PDB entry 6FII | X-ray diffraction, 2.40 A resolution | chains A and F of the 6 polymer chains in the assembly

# Chain A
Name: Tubulin alpha-1B chain
Organism: Bos taurus
UniProt: P81947 (TBA1B_BOVIN); residue numbers follow UniProt; this construct covers 1-451
Amino-acid sequence (451 residues; each row starts with the number of its first residue):
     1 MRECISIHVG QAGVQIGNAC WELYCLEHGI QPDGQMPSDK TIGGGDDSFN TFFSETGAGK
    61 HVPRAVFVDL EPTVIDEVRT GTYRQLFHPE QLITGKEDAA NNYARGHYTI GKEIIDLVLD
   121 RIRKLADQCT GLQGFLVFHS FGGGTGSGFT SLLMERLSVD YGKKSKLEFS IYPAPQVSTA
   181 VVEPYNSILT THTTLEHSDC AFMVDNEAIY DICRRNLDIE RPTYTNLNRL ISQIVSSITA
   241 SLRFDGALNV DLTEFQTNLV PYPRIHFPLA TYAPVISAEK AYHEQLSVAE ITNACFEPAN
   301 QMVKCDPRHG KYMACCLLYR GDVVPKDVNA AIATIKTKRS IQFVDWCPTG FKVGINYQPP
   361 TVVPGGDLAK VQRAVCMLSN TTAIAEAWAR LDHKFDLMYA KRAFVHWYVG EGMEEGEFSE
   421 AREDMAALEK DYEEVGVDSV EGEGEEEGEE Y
Unresolved in the structure: 439-451
Ion coordination: Ca2+: Asp39, Thr41, Gly44, Glu55
Ligand contacts: GTP (guanosine-5'-triphosphate): Gly10, Gln11, Ala12, Gln15, Ile16, Asp69, Asp98, Ala99, Ala100, Asn101, Ser140, Gly142, Gly143, Gly144, Thr145, Gly146, Ile171, Pro173, Val177, Ser178, Thr179, Glu183, Asn206, Tyr224, Leu227, Asn228, Ile231

# Chain F
Name: Tubulin tyrosine ligase
Organism: Gallus gallus
UniProt: E1BQ43 (E1BQ43_CHICK); residues 1-378 here = UniProt positions 1-378
Amino-acid sequence (384 residues; numbered 1 to 384; the number before each row is that of its first residue):
     1 MYTFVVRDEN SSVYAEVSRL LLATGQWKRL RKDNPRFNLM LGERNRLPFG RLGHEPGLVQ
    61 LVNYYRGADK LCRKASLVKL IKTSPELSES CTWFPESYVI YPTNLKTPVA PAQNGIRHLI
   121 NNTRTDEREV FLAAYNRRRE GREGNVWIAK SSAGAKGEGI LISSEASELL DFIDEQGQVH
   181 VIQKYLEKPL LLEPGHRKFD IRSWVLVDHL YNIYLYREGV LRTSSEPYNS ANFQDKTCHL
   241 TNHCIQKEYS KNYGRYEEGN EMFFEEFNQY LMDALNTTLE NSILLQIKHI IRSCLMCIEP
   301 AISTKHLHYQ SFQLFGFDFM VDEELKVWLI EVNGAPACAQ KLYAELCQGI VDVAISSVFP
   361 LADTGQKTSQ PTSIFIKLHH HHHH
Unresolved in the structure: 103-124, 363-370, 380-384
Construct notes: expression tag (379-384)
Ion coordination: Mg2+: Glu331 (together with AMP-PCP)
Ligand contacts: AMP-PCP (ACP; phosphomethylphosphonic acid adenylate ester): Lys74, Ile148, Lys150, Gly154, Ile160, Gln183, Lys184, Tyr185, Leu186, Lys198, Asp200, Arg202, Arg222, His239, Leu240, Thr241, Asn242, Asp318, Met320, Ile330, Glu331, Asn333

# Interface between chain A and chain F
Residue-residue contacts - 17 pairs, chain A then chain F:
  Gln176(A) with Pro56(F)
  Glu207(A) with His54(F), salt bridge
  Asp306(A) with Arg66(F)
  Arg308(A) with Pro300(F), hydrogen bond (side chain-backbone); Ala301(F), hydrogen bond (side chain-backbone); Ile302(F); Ser303(F), hydrogen bond (side chain-backbone)
  His309(A) with Arg66(F), hydrogen bond (side chain-backbone); Gly67(F); Ala301(F)
  Ser340(A) with Ala301(F)
  Glu386(A) with Gly50(F); Arg66(F), salt bridge
  Arg390(A) with Gly50(F); His54(F)
  His393(A) with Arg51(F)
  Glu433(A) with Arg46(F), salt bridge
Interface residues without a listed pair, chain A (15 interface residues in all): Glu297, Pro298, Lys304, Cys305, Lys338
Interface residues without a listed pair, chain F (14 interface residues in all): His306, Leu307, His308

# Summary
15 residues of chain A and 14 residues of chain F are in contact; the contacts include 4 hydrogen bonds and 3
salt bridges. Among the polar pairs are Glu207(A)-His54(F), Glu386(A)-Arg66(F) and Glu433(A)-Arg46(F). Bound
to chain A: GTP. Chain F binds AMP-PCP.
Here chain A is Tubulin alpha-1B chain (Bos taurus) and chain F is Tubulin tyrosine ligase (Gallus gallus).
Entry 6FII (Tubulin-Spongistatin complex) was determined by X-ray diffraction together with 6FJF and 6FJM from
the same study.
